Entry 8U4S (electron microscopy, 3.35 A resolution); this record covers chains L and R of the 9 polymer chains in the assembly.

Chain L:
Protein: REGN7663 Fab light chain
From: Homo sapiens
Notes: antibody fragment or engineered binder
Chain sequence (219 residues; numbered 1 to 219; the number before each row is that of its first residue):
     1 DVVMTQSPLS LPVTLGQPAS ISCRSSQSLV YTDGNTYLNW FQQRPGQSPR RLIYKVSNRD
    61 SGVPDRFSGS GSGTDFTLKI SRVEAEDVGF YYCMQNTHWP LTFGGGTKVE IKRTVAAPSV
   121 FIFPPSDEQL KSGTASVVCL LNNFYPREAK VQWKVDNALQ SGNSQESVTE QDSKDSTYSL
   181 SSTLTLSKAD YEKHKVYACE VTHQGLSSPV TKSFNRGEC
Not modelled in the structure: 111-219
Disulfide bonds: Cys23-Cys93

Chain R:
Protein: C-X-C chemokine receptor type 4
From: Homo sapiens
UniProt: P61073 (CXCR4_HUMAN); residues 2-352 carry their UniProt numbers (351 of 613 residues fall inside the UniProt entry; the rest is not from it)
Chain sequence (632 residues; each row starts with the number of its first residue; numbers below 1 keep their minus sign (Met-17 is residue -17)):
   -17 MKTIIALSYI FCLVFAGAPE GISIYTSDNY TEEMGSGDYD SMKEPCFREE NANFNKIFLP
    43 TIYSIIFLTG IVGNGLVILV MGYQKKLRSM TDKYRLHLSV ADLLFVITLP FWAVDAVANW
   103 YFGNFLCKAV HVIYTVSLYS SVLILAFISL DRYLAIVHAT NSQRPRKLLA EKVVYVGVWI
   163 PALLLTIPDF IFANVSEADD RYICDRFYPN DLWVVVFQFQ HIMVGLILPG IVILSCYCII
   223 ISKLSHSKGH QKRKALKTTV ILILAFFACW LPYYIGISID SFILLEIIKQ GCEFENTVHK
   283 WISITEALAF FHCCLNPILY AFLGAKFKTS AQHALTSVSR GSSLKILSKG KRGGHSSVST
   343 ESESSSFHSS GRPLEVLFQG PGGGGSVSKG EELFTGVVPI LVELDGDVNG HKFSVSGEGE
   403 GDATYGKLTL KFICTTGKLP VPWPTLVTTL TYGVQCFSRY PDHMKQHDFF KSAMPEGYVQ
   463 ERTIFFKDDG NYKTRAEVKF EGDTLVNRIE LKGIDFKEDG NILGHKLEYN YNSHNVYIMA
   523 DKQKNGIKVN FKIRHNIEDG SVQLADHYQQ NTPIGDGPVL LPDNHYLSTQ SKLSKDPNEK
   583 RDHMVLLEFV TAAGITLGMD ELYKDYKDDD DK
Not modelled in the structure: -17 to 23, 308-614
Construct notes: initiating methionine (-17); expression tag (-16 to 1); conflict Ser119 (Asn in P61073)
Disulfide bonds: Cys28-Cys274, Cys109-Cys186
Ligand contacts:
  - D21 ((2R)-1-(hexadecanoyloxy)-3-(phosphonooxy)propan-2-yl (9Z)-octadec-9-enoate), molecule 1: Asn33, Asn35, Phe36, Ile44, Ile286, Leu290, Phe293
  - D21, molecule 2: Ala250, Thr279, Lys282, Trp283, Ile286, Thr287, Leu290
From the paper describing this entry:
  - self-association interface (contacts with another copy of this molecule): Leu58, Lys239, Val242, Leu246

Interface between chain L and chain R:
Pairs across the interface (5):
  Thr32(L) - Glu31(R)
  Thr32(L) - Asn35(R)
  Arg51(L) - Asp181(R)  salt bridge
  Tyr54(L) - Asp182(R)  hydrogen bond
  Trp99(L) - Phe29(R)  hydrophobic
Interface residues without a listed pair, chain L (5 interface residues in all): Asp33
Interface residues without a listed pair, chain R (6 interface residues in all): Ala34

Overview:
The interface between chain L and chain R involves 5 residues on one side and 6 on the other, with 1 hydrogen
bond and 1 salt bridge. Polar pairs include Arg51(L)-Asp181(R) and Tyr54(L)-Asp182(R). Ligands of chain R:
compound D21. The paper reports a self-association interface involving Leu58(R), Lys239(R) and Val242(R) among
others.
Chain L is REGN7663 Fab light chain and chain R is C-X-C chemokine receptor type 4, both from Homo sapiens;
the structure, Structure of trimeric CXCR4 in complex with REGN7663 Fab, was determined by electron microscopy
(same publication as 8U4N, 8U4O, 8U4P, 8U4Q, 8U4R and 8U4T).
